PDB entry 6TH4 | X-ray diffraction, 2.12 A resolution | chains B and E of the 5 polymer chains in the assembly

== Chain B ==
Protein: Tubulin beta chain
Organism: Ovis aries
Amino-acid sequence (445 residues; row label = number of the first residue in the row; note: 10 numbers in that range are skipped by the numbering (no residue carries them; nothing is unmodelled there)):
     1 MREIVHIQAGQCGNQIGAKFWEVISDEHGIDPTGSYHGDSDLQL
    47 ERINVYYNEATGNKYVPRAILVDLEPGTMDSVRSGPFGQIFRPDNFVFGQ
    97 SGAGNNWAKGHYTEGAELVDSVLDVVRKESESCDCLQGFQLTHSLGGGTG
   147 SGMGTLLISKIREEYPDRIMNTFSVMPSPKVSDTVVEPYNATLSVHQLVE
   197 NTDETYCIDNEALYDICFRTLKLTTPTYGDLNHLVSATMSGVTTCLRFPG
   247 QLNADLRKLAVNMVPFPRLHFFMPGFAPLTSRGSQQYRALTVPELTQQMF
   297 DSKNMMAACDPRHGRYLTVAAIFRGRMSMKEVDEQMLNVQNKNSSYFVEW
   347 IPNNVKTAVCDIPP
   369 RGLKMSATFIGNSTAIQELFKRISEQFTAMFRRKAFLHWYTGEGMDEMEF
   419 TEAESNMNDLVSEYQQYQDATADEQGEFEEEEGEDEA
Unresolved in the structure: 281-283, 442-455
Small-molecule neighbours:
  - GDP (guanosine-5'-diphosphate): Gly10, Gln11, Cys12, Gly13, Gln15, Ile16, Asp69, Asn101, Ser140, Gly142, Gly143, Gly144, Thr145, Gly146, Ser147, Val171, Pro173, Val177, Ser178, Asp179, Glu183, Asn206, Leu209, Tyr224, Leu227, Asn228
  - N9B (1,2,3,9-tetramethoxy-6-methylidene-5H-cyclohepta[a]naphthalen-8-one): Val238, Cys241, Leu242, Gln247, Leu248, Asn249, Ala250, Asp251, Lys254, Leu255, Asn258, Met259, Thr314, Val315, Ala316, Ala317, Asn350, Lys352, Ala354, Ile378
What the authors report for this chain:
  - binding site for N9B: Cys241

== Chain E ==
Protein: Stathmin-4
Organism: Rattus norvegicus
UniProtKB: P63043 (STMN4_RAT), isoform P63043-3; residues 4-145 here correspond to UniProt positions 75-216 (UniProt number = residue number + 71)
Amino-acid sequence (143 residues; row label = number of the first residue in the row):
     3 XADMEVIELNKATSGQSWEVILKPPSFDGVPEFNASLPRRRDPSLEEIQK
    53 KLEAAEERRKYQEAELLKHLAEKREHEREVIQKAIEENNNFIKMAKEKLA
   103 QKMESNKENREAHLAAMLERLQEKDKHAEEVRKNKELKEEASR
Unresolved in the structure: 3, 34-43, 142-145
Differences from the reference sequence: acetylation (3); conflict Ala4 (Ser75 in P63043); engineered mutation Ala14 (Cys85 in P63043), Trp20 (Phe91 in P63043)
Modified / non-standard residues: ACE (acetyl group) at position 3
Curated features (UniProtKB/Swiss-Prot):
  - modified residue: Ser19 (Phosphoserine)

== Interface between chain B and chain E ==
Pairs across the interface (21):
  His107(B) - Lys75(E)  hydrogen bond
  Tyr108(B) - His78(E)  hydrogen bond
  Tyr108(B) - Glu79(E)
  Tyr108(B) - Val82(E)  hydrophobic
  Tyr108(B) - Ile83(E)
  Leu152(B) - Glu79(E)
  Ser155(B) - Arg76(E)  hydrogen bond
  Lys156(B) - Arg76(E)
  Glu159(B) - Leu69(E)
  Glu159(B) - Leu72(E)
  Glu159(B) - Arg76(E)  salt bridge
  Pro162(B) - Glu65(E)
  Gln193(B) - Lys75(E)
  Thr409(B) - Glu89(E)
  Glu411(B) - Val82(E)
  Glu411(B) - Ala86(E)
  Gly412(B) - Val82(E)
  Gly412(B) - Lys85(E)
  Gly412(B) - Ala86(E)
  Asp414(B) - Lys85(E)  salt bridge
  Glu417(B) - His78(E)  salt bridge
Other interface residues (no listed pair), chain B (18 interface residues in all): Ala112, Arg158, Asn197, Gly410, Met413
Other interface residues (no listed pair), chain E (14 interface residues in all): Leu68, Ala73

== In short ==
Chain B and chain E form an interface of 18 and 14 residues respectively, with 3 hydrogen bonds and 3 salt
bridges. Among the polar pairs are Glu159(B)-Arg76(E), Asp414(B)-Lys85(E) and Glu417(B)-His78(E). Ligands of
chain B: GDP and compound N9B. From the paper: a binding site for N9B at Cys241(B).
Here chain B is Tubulin beta chain (Ovis aries) and chain E is Stathmin-4 (Rattus norvegicus). Entry 6TH4
(Tubulin-inhibitor complex) was determined by X-ray diffraction.
